PDB entry 4APR | X-ray diffraction, 2.50 A resolution | chains E and I

== Chain E ==
Name: Rhizopuspepsin
Organism: Rhizopus chinensis
Notes: EC 3.4.23.6
UniProt: P06026 (CARP_RHICH); residues 1-324 here correspond to UniProt positions 69-392 (UniProt number = residue number + 68)
Amino-acid sequence (325 residues; each row starts with the number of its first residue):
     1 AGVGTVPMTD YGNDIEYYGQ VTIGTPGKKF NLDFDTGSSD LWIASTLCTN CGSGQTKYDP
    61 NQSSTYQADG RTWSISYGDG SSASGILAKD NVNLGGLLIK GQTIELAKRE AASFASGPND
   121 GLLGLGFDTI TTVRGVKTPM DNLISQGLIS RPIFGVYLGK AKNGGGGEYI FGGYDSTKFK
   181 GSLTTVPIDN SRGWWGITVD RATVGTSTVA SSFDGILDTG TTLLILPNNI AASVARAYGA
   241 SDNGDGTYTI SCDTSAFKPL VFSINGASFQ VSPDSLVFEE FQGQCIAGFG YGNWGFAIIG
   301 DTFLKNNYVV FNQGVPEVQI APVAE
Construct notes: conflict I15 (Val83 in P06026), G54 (Arg122 in P06026), N61 (Lys129 in P06026), S116 (Asn184 in P06026), K162 (Ser230 in P06026), I230 (Val298 in P06026), A256 (Arg324 in P06026), F281 (Tyr349 in P06026), W294 (Phe362 in P06026), G295 (Asp363 in P06026)
Disulfide bonds: C48-C51, C252-C285
Curated features (UniProtKB/Swiss-Prot):
  - active site: D35, D218

== Chain I ==
Name: Pepstatin-like renin inhibitor
Amino-acid sequence (8 residues; numbered 1 to 8; the number before each row is that of its first residue):
     1 XHPFHXLF
Not modelled in the structure: 1-2, 8
Modified positions: IVA (isovaleric acid) at position 1; STA (statine) at position 6

== Chain E / chain I interface ==
Pairs across the interface - 30 pairs, chain E then chain I:
  I15(E) - F4(I)  hydrophobic
  E16(E) - F4(I)
  D33(E) - STA_6(I)
  D35(E) - STA_6(I)
  G37(E) - STA_6(I)
  G37(E) - L7(I)
  I75(E) - L7(I)  hydrophobic
  S76(E) - L7(I)
  Y77(E) - H5(I)
  Y77(E) - STA_6(I)
  G78(E) - H5(I)  hydrogen bond (backbone-backbone)
  G78(E) - STA_6(I)  hydrogen bond (backbone-backbone)
  G78(E) - L7(I)
  D79(E) - F4(I)
  D79(E) - H5(I)  hydrogen bond (backbone-backbone)
  D79(E) - STA_6(I)
  S81(E) - STA_6(I)
  N119(E) - F4(I)
  L122(E) - STA_6(I)
  D218(E) - STA_6(I)
  G220(E) - F4(I)
  G220(E) - STA_6(I)  hydrogen bond (backbone-backbone)
  T221(E) - F4(I)
  T221(E) - H5(I)  hydrogen bond
  T221(E) - STA_6(I)
  T222(E) - P3(I)
  T222(E) - F4(I)  hydrogen bond (side chain-backbone)
  F278(E) - P3(I)
  W294(E) - H5(I)
  I298(E) - H5(I)
Interface residues without a listed pair, chain E (25 interface residues in all): S38, F114, I130, W194, L223

== Overview ==
The interface between chain E and chain I involves 25 residues on one side and 5 on the other; the contacts
include 6 hydrogen bonds. Polar contacts include T221(E)-H5(I), T222(E)-F4(I) and G78(E)-H5(I). UniProt lists
active-site residues D35(E) and D218(E) on chain E.
Chain E is Rhizopuspepsin (Rhizopus chinensis) and chain I is Pepstatin-like renin inhibitor; the structure,
Structures of complexes of rhizopuspepsin with pepstatin and other statine-containing inhibitors, was
determined by X-ray diffraction together with 5APR and 6APR from the same study.
